PDB entry 2IPB | X-ray diffraction, 2.23 A resolution | chains A and B

# Chain A (and B)
Name: Class A nonspecific acid phosphatase PhoN
Source organism: Salmonella typhimurium
Notes: EC 3.1.3.2; chain B of this document is another copy of the same molecule, construct and numbering; everything in this record applies to it too
UniProtKB: Q71EB8 (Q71EB8_SALTY); numbering as in UniProt (aligned over 21-250)
Chain sequence (230 residues; numbered 21 to 250; the number before each row is that of its first residue):
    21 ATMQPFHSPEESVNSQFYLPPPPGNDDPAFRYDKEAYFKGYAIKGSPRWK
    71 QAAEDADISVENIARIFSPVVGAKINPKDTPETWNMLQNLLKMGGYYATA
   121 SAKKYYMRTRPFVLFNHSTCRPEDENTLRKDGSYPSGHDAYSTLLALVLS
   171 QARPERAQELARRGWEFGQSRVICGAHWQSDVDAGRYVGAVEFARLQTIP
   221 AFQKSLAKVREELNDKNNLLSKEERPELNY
Unresolved in the structure: 21-22, 242-250
Construct notes: engineered mutation Asp159 (Thr in Q71EB8)
Disulfide bonds: Cys140-Cys194

# Interface between chain A and chain B
Residue-residue contacts (52; chain A residue first):
  Val33(A) - Ala177(B)  hydrophobic
  Val33(A) - Gln178(B)
  Asn34(A) - Gln178(B)
  Phe37(A) - Gln178(B)
  Phe37(A) - Glu179(B)
  Phe37(A) - Arg182(B)
  Tyr38(A) - Gln178(B)
  Tyr38(A) - Ala181(B)  hydrophobic
  Tyr38(A) - Arg182(B)
  Pro40(A) - Trp185(B)
  Pro48(A) - Tyr52(B)
  Pro48(A) - Glu55(B)
  Pro48(A) - Lys59(B)
  Ala49(A) - Tyr52(B)
  Arg51(A) - Glu55(B)  salt bridge
  Tyr52(A) - Pro48(B)
  Tyr52(A) - Ala49(B)
  Tyr52(A) - Tyr52(B)  hydrophobic
  Glu55(A) - Arg51(B)  salt bridge
  Leu167(A) - Ala210(B)
  Leu167(A) - Ala214(B)
  Gln171(A) - Gln217(B)
  Gln171(A) - Thr218(B)
  Pro174(A) - Arg215(B)  hydrogen bond (backbone-side chain)
  Ala177(A) - Val33(B)  hydrophobic
  Ala177(A) - Arg215(B)
  Gln178(A) - Val33(B)
  Gln178(A) - Asn34(B)
  Gln178(A) - Phe37(B)
  Gln178(A) - Tyr38(B)
  Ala181(A) - Tyr38(B)  hydrophobic
  Ala181(A) - Tyr207(B)  hydrogen bond (backbone-side chain)
  Arg182(A) - Phe37(B)  hydrogen bond (side chain-backbone)
  Arg182(A) - Tyr38(B)
  Gly184(A) - Tyr207(B)
  Trp185(A) - Pro40(B)
  Trp185(A) - Tyr207(B)  hydrogen bond (backbone-side chain)
  Tyr207(A) - Ala181(B)  hydrogen bond (side chain-backbone)
  Tyr207(A) - Gly184(B)
  Tyr207(A) - Trp185(B)  hydrogen bond (side chain-backbone)
  Ala210(A) - Leu167(B)
  Ala210(A) - Ala210(B)  hydrophobic
  Val211(A) - Ala181(B)  hydrophobic
  Phe213(A) - Phe213(B)  hydrophobic
  Phe213(A) - Ala214(B)  hydrophobic
  Ala214(A) - Leu167(B)  hydrophobic
  Ala214(A) - Phe213(B)  hydrophobic
  Arg215(A) - Pro174(B)  hydrogen bond (side chain-backbone)
  Arg215(A) - Ala177(B)
  Gln217(A) - Gln171(B)
  Gln217(A) - Gln217(B)
  Thr218(A) - Gln171(B)
Also at the interface, not in a pair above, chain A (34 interface residues in all): Leu39, Thr163, Ser170, Glu179, Asp203, Ala204, Arg206
Also at the interface, not in a pair above, chain B (33 interface residues in all): Thr163, Gln189, Asp203, Arg206, Val211

# Summary
The interface between chain A and chain B involves 34 residues on one side and 33 on the other; the contacts
include 7 hydrogen bonds and 2 salt bridges. Polar pairs include Arg51(A)-Glu55(B), Pro174(A)-Arg215(B) and
Ala181(A)-Tyr207(B).
Both chains are Class A nonspecific acid phosphatase PhoN (Salmonella typhimurium). Entry 2IPB (Crystal
structure of T159D mutant of S. Typhimurium PhoN protein) was determined by X-ray diffraction (same
publication as 2A96).
